2DVP - chain A; structure by X-ray diffraction, 1.90 A resolution.

# Chain A
Name: Hypothetical protein PH1917
Organism: Pyrococcus horikoshii
UniProt: O59580 (O59580_PYRHO); residue numbers follow UniProt; this construct covers 1-186
Amino-acid sequence (186 residues; each row starts with the number of its first residue):
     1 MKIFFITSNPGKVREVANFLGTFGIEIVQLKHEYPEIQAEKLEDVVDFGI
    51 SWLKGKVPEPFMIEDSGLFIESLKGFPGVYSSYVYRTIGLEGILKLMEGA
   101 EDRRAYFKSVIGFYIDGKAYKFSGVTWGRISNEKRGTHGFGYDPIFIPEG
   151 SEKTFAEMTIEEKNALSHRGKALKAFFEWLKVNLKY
Not modelled in the structure: 185-186
UniProt features mapped onto this chain:
  - active site: D65 (Proton acceptor)
  - binding site (substrate): T7 to K12, S66, F140 to D143, K163, H168, R169
  - binding site (Mg(2+)): E36, D65

# Summary
Curated annotation (UniProt) lists active-site residue D65, 14 substrate-binding residues and Mg2+-binding
residues E36 and D65.
Chain A is Hypothetical protein PH1917 (Pyrococcus horikoshii); the structure, Structure of NTPase from
Pyroccous horikoshii, was determined by X-ray diffraction together with 2ZTI, 2DVN, 2DVO and 1V7R from the
same study.
